7XC6 - chains E and C of the 5 polymer chains in the assembly; structure by electron microscopy, 2.79 A resolution.

[Chain E]
Name: LuxE
From: Photobacterium phosphoreum
Reference sequence: A8R7D1 (A8R7D1_PHOPO); residue numbers follow UniProt; this construct covers 1-373
Sequence (373 residues; numbered 1 to 373; the number before each row is that of its first residue):
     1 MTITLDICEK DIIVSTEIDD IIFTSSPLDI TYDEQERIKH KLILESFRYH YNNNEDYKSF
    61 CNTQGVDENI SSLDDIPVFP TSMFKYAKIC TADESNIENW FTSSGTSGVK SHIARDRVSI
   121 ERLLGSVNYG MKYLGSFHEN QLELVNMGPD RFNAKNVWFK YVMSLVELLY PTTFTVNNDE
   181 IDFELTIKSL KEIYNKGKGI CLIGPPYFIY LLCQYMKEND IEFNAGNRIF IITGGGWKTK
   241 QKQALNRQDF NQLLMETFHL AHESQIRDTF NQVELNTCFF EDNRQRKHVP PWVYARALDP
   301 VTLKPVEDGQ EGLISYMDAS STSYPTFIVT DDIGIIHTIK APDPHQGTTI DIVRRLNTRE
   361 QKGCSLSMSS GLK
Not modelled in the structure: 1-32, 92-289, 339-347, 358-373
Construct notes: conflict Ser59 (Tyr in A8R7D1), Thr63 (Ala in A8R7D1)
What the authors report for this chain:
  - catalytic residues: Lys238, Arg355 (proposed by the authors, not directly observed)
  - mutagenesis - K238A: abolished catalytic activity
  - mutagenesis - R354A, R355A: decreased catalytic activity

[Chain C]
Name: Long-chain acyl-protein thioester reductase
From: Photobacterium phosphoreum
Notes: EC 1.2.1.50
Reference sequence: P19841 (LUXC_PHOPO); residue numbers follow UniProt; this construct covers 12-488
Sequence (477 residues; each row starts with the number of its first residue):
    12 IKKIPMIIGG AERDTSEHEY RELTLNSYKV SIPIINQDDV EAIKSQSVEN NLNINQIVNF
    72 LYTVGQKWKS ENYSRRLTYI RDLVRFLGYS PEMAKLEANW ISMILSSKSA LYDIVETELG
   132 SRHIVDEWLP QGDCYVKAMP KGKSVHLLAG NVPLSGVTSI IRAILTKNEC IIKTSSADPF
   192 TAIALASSFI DTDEHHPISR SMSVMYWSHN EDIAIPQQIM NCADVVVSWG GYDAIKWATE
   252 HTPVNVDILK FGPKKSIAIV DNPVDITASA IGVAHDICFY DQQACFSTQD IYYIGDNIDA
   312 FFDELVEQLN LYMDILPKGD QTFDEKASFS LIEKECQFAK YKVEKGDNQS WLLVKSPLGS
   372 FGNQPLARSA YIHHVSDISE ITPYIENRIT QTVTVTPWES SFKYRDVLAS HGAERIVESG
   432 MNNIFRVGGA HDGMRPLQRL VKYISHERPY TYSTKDVAVK IEQTRYLEED KFLVFVP
What the authors report for this chain:
  - catalytic residues: Cys296
  - mutagenesis - S166F, C296A, F297A, Q402E, Q402L, F436E, H442R, D443A, L478W, F483W: abolished catalytic activity
  - mutagenesis - L107F, L107W, W111A, W111A/F483K, W111Q, M114W, S118F, A121Q, T169F, Y291F, I472Y, F483K: increased catalytic activity
  - mutagenesis - S166A, Q402A, H442A: unchanged catalytic activity

[Interface between chain E and chain C]
Residue-residue contacts - 36 pairs, chain E then chain C:
  Asp56(E) with Lys351(C)
  Ser59(E) with Lys351(C), hydrogen bond
  Phe60(E) with Phe349(C), hydrophobic
  Gln64(E) with Lys345(C); Gln348(C), hydrogen bond
  Pro80(E) with Leu342(C), hydrophobic; Lys345(C); Glu346(C)
  Ser82(E) with Glu346(C), hydrogen bond
  Met83(E) with Glu346(C); Phe349(C), hydrophobic; Phe372(C), hydrophobic
  Tyr86(E) with Glu346(C); Phe372(C), hydrophobic; Asn374(C), hydrogen bond
  Ile89(E) with Phe349(C), hydrophobic
  Pro300(E) with Phe334(C), hydrophobic; Lys337(C); Ala338(C); Ser341(C), hydrogen bond (backbone-side chain); Gln360(C)
  Val301(E) with Lys337(C); Ser341(C); Gln360(C)
  Leu303(E) with Ser341(C); Lys345(C)
  Gly312(E) with Phe334(C)
  Leu313(E) with Ala338(C), hydrophobic; Leu342(C), hydrophobic
  Ile333(E) with Phe334(C), hydrophobic
  Arg354(E) with Asp335(C), salt bridge
  Leu356(E) with Asp335(C); Ala338(C), hydrophobic; Ser339(C); Leu342(C), hydrophobic
  Asn357(E) with Asp335(C)
Other interface residues (no listed pair), chain E (24 interface residues in all): Thr63, Val78, Phe79, Glu311, Val329, Thr330
From the paper, about this interface:
  - pairs named by the authors: Arg354(E)-Asp335(C) (salt bridge)

[Overview]
The interface between chain E and chain C involves 24 residues on one side and 15 on the other, with 5
hydrogen bonds and 1 salt bridge. Among the polar pairs are Arg354(E)-Asp335(C), Ser59(E)-Lys351(C) and
Gln64(E)-Gln348(C). The paper describes a salt bridge between Arg354(E) and Asp335(C). The paper reports
catalytic residues Lys238(E), Arg355(E) and Cys296(C); L107F, L107W and W111A of chain C, among others,
increase catalytic activity; 28 substitutions were tested in all.
Here chain E is LuxE and chain C is Long-chain acyl-protein thioester reductase, both from Photobacterium
phosphoreum. Entry 7XC6 (Photobacterium phosphoreum fatty acid reductase complex LuxC-LuxE) was determined by
electron microscopy.
